PDB entry 6FVU | electron microscopy, 4.50 A resolution (low resolution: residue-level contacts below are approximate; hydrogen-bond / salt-bridge calls are withheld) | chains L and M of the 47 polymer chains in the assembly

== Chain L ==
Molecule: 26S proteasome subunit RPT4
Organism: Saccharomyces cerevisiae (strain ATCC 204508 / S288c)
UniProt: P53549 (PRS10_YEAST); numbering as in UniProt (aligned over 49-436)
Sequence (388 residues; numbered 49 to 436; the number before each row is that of its first residue):
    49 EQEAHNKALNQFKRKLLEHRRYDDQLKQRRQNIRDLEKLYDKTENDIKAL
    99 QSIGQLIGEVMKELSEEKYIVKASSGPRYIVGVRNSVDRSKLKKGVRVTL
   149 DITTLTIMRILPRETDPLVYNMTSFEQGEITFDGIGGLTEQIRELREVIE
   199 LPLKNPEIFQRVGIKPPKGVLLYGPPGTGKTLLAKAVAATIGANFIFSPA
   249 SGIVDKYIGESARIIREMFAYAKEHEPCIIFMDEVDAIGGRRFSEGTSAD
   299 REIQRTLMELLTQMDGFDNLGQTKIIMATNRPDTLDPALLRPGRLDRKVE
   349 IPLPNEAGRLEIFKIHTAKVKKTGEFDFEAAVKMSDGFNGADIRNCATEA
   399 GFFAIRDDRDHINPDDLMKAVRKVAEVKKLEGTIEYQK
UniProt features mapped onto this chain:
  - binding site (ATP): Gly222 to Thr229
Small-molecule neighbours:
  - ATP (adenosine-5'-triphosphate), molecule 1: Ile183, Gly225, Thr226, Gly227, Lys228, Thr229, Leu230, Lys233, Glu282, Asn328, Ile360, His364, Gly388, Ala389, Arg392
  - ATP, molecule 2: Lys213, Leu309, Asp313, Arg339, Arg342

== Chain M ==
Molecule: 26S proteasome regulatory subunit 6A
Organism: Saccharomyces cerevisiae (strain ATCC 204508 / S288c)
UniProt: P33297 (PRS6A_YEAST); residues 14-434 here = UniProt positions 14-434
Sequence (421 residues; each row starts with the number of its first residue):
    14 GDDELDQEILNLSTQELQTRAKLLDNEIRIFRSELQRLSHENNVMLEKIK
    64 DNKEKIKNNRQLPYLVANVVEVMDMNEIEDKENSESTTQGGNVNLDNTAV
   114 GKAAVVKTSSRQTVFLPMVGLVDPDKLKPNDLVGVNKDSYLILDTLPSEF
   164 DSRVKAMEVDEKPTETYSDVGGLDKQIEELVEAIVLPMKRADKFKDMGIR
   214 APKGALMYGPPGTGKTLLARACAAQTNATFLKLAAPQLVQMYIGEGAKLV
   264 RDAFALAKEKAPTIIFIDELDAIGTKRFDSEKSGDREVQRTMLELLNQLD
   314 GFSSDDRVKVLAATNRVDVLDPALLRSGRLDRKIEFPLPSEDSRAQILQI
   364 HSRKMTTDDDINWQELARSTDEFNGAQLKAVTVEAGMIALRNGQSSVKHE
   414 DFVEGISEVQARKSKSVSFYA
UniProt features mapped onto this chain:
  - binding site (ATP): Gly222 to Thr229
  - modified residue: Tyr180 (Phosphotyrosine)
Small-molecule neighbours:
  - ATP (adenosine-5'-triphosphate), molecule 1: Asp182, Val183, Gly184, Gly185, Leu186, Pro223, Pro224, Gly225, Thr226, Gly227, Lys228, Thr229, Leu230, Asn328, Ile360, Ile363, His364, Gly388, Ala389, Lys392
  - ATP, molecule 2: Asp313, Ala336, Arg339, Arg342

== Interface between chain L and chain M ==
Residue-residue contacts (179; chain L residue first):
  Gln50(L) with Asp19(M); Ile22(M); Leu23(M)
  Glu51(L) with Ile22(M); Thr27(M)
  His53(L) with Gln28(M); Gln31(M)
  Asn54(L) with Ile22(M)
  Leu57(L) with Glu17(M); Leu18(M); Ile22(M); Leu30(M)
  Phe60(L) with Glu17(M); Leu30(M); Gln31(M); Ala34(M)
  Lys61(L) with Glu17(M)
  Lys63(L) with Ala34(M); Asp38(M)
  Leu64(L) with Asp16(M); Leu37(M)
  Glu66(L) with Ile41(M)
  His67(L) with Leu37(M); Glu40(M); Ile41(M); Phe44(M)
  Arg68(L) with Asp15(M)
  Tyr70(L) with Ile41(M); Arg45(M)
  Asp71(L) with Phe44(M)
  Leu74(L) with Phe44(M); Glu47(M); Leu48(M); Leu51(M)
  Arg78(L) with Arg50(M); Leu51(M)
  Ile81(L) with Asn55(M)
  Leu84(L) with Asn55(M); Met58(M); Leu59(M); Ile62(M)
  Glu85(L) with Met58(M)
  Tyr88(L) with Lys61(M); Asn65(M)
  Lys90(L) with Leu134(M)
  Thr91(L) with Asn65(M)
  Glu92(L) with Asn65(M)
  Asp94(L) with Ile69(M); Val132(M); Leu134(M)
  Ile95(L) with Asn65(M); Lys68(M)
  Ala97(L) with Leu154(M)
  Leu98(L) with Asn72(M); Leu154(M)
  Ser100(L) with Leu154(M)
  Gly102(L) with Phe128(M)
  Gln103(L) with Val127(M); Phe128(M)
  Leu104(L) with Gln125(M); Thr126(M)
  Ile105(L) with Val118(M); Thr126(M)
  Ser122(L) with Thr126(M)
  Ser134(L) with Gln102(M); Gly103(M); Thr111(M)
  Asp136(L) with Gly103(M)
  Lys139(L) with Thr101(M)
  Met156(L) with Gln102(M); Thr111(M)
  Arg157(L) with Glu98(M); Gln102(M); Thr111(M); Val113(M); Phe128(M)
  Ile158(L) with Thr100(M); Gln102(M)
  Leu159(L) with Phe128(M)
  Pro160(L) with Met86(M); Thr100(M)
  Arg161(L) with Glu84(M)
  Glu162(L) with Glu84(M); Thr126(M)
  Thr163(L) with Val83(M); Glu84(M)
  Pro165(L) with Asn81(M); Val83(M); Lys120(M); Pro142(M)
  Tyr168(L) with Glu84(M); Pro142(M)
  Asn169(L) with Asn143(M)
  Phe173(L) with Phe315(M)
  Gln175(L) with Gly314(M); Phe315(M); Ser316(M)
  Gly225(L) with Arg339(M)
  Lys233(L) with Asp313(M); Gly314(M)
  Phe245(L) with Phe315(M)
  Pro247(L) with Asn310(M)
  Ser249(L) with Arg264(M); Arg303(M); Leu306(M); Glu307(M)
  Gly250(L) with Glu307(M)
  Val252(L) with Ile256(M); Arg264(M)
  Lys254(L) with Ile256(M); Gly257(M); Glu258(M)
  Glu282(L) with Leu309(M)
  Asp284(L) with Arg299(M); Gln302(M)
  Ala285(L) with Arg303(M); Leu306(M)
  Gly288(L) with Arg299(M)
  Arg289(L) with Glu294(M)
  Phe291(L) with Ser293(M); Glu294(M); Lys295(M); Arg299(M)
  Glu293(L) with Lys295(M)
  Thr295(L) with Gly297(M)
  Ala297(L) with Glu300(M); Arg303(M)
  Asp298(L) with Ser296(M); Arg299(M)
  Glu300(L) with Ile256(M); Arg303(M)
  Ile301(L) with Arg299(M); Arg303(M)
  Arg329(L) with Phe291(M)
  Thr332(L) with Phe291(M); Arg299(M)
  Lys367(L) with Gly211(M)
  Val368(L) with Met210(M); Gly211(M); Ile212(M)
  Lys369(L) with Asp209(M); Met210(M)
  Ala389(L) with Arg213(M); Ser340(M)
  Asp390(L) with Ser340(M)
  Arg392(L) with Gly211(M); Ile212(M); Arg213(M)
  Asn393(L) with Arg213(M); Ser340(M); Asp344(M)
  Ala395(L) with Ile212(M)
  Thr396(L) with Ile212(M); Arg213(M)
  Glu397(L) with Arg345(M)
  Gly399(L) with Met210(M)
  Phe400(L) with Glu195(M); Phe207(M); Pro215(M); Arg345(M)
  Ala402(L) with Met210(M)
  Ile403(L) with Lys206(M); Phe207(M)
  Arg404(L) with Glu192(M); Glu195(M)
  Arg407(L) with Met210(M)
  Asp408(L) with Met210(M)
  Lys426(L) with Leu338(M); Ser340(M); Lys346(M)
  Leu428(L) with Tyr221(M); Val330(M); Lys346(M)
  Glu429(L) with Lys289(M); Leu333(M); Asp334(M); Leu338(M)
  Thr431(L) with Pro335(M); Leu338(M)
Other interface residues (no listed pair), chain L (110 interface residues in all): Ala56, Gln73, Arg77, Ile101, Val135, Thr147, Glu174, Pro224, Asp253, Asp281, Gly294, Asn328, Asn387, His409, Ile410, Lys421, Val425, Gly430
Other interface residues (no listed pair), chain M (110 interface residues in all): Gly14, Glu54, Arg73, Val82, Met88, Arg124, Pro130, Gly133, Asp136, Ser152, Asp292, Asp331, Arg342

== In short ==
Chain L and chain M each contribute 110 residues to their interface. One ATP molecule is bound between chain L
and chain M. Ligands of chain L: ATP. Chain M binds ATP.
Chain L is 26S proteasome subunit RPT4 and chain M is 26S proteasome regulatory subunit 6A, both from
Saccharomyces cerevisiae (strain ATCC 204508 / S288c); the structure, 26S proteasome, s2 state, was determined
by electron microscopy, deposited together with 6FVW, 6FVT, 6FVV, 6FVX and 6FVY.
